PDB entry 8TRH | electron microscopy, 3.70 A resolution | chains N and Q of the 26 polymer chains in the assembly

== Chain N ==
Name: Mediator of RNA polymerase II transcription subunit 14
Organism: Homo sapiens
UniProt: O60244 (MED14_HUMAN); numbering as in UniProt (aligned over 1-1454)
Amino-acid sequence (1454 residues; row label = number of the first residue in the row):
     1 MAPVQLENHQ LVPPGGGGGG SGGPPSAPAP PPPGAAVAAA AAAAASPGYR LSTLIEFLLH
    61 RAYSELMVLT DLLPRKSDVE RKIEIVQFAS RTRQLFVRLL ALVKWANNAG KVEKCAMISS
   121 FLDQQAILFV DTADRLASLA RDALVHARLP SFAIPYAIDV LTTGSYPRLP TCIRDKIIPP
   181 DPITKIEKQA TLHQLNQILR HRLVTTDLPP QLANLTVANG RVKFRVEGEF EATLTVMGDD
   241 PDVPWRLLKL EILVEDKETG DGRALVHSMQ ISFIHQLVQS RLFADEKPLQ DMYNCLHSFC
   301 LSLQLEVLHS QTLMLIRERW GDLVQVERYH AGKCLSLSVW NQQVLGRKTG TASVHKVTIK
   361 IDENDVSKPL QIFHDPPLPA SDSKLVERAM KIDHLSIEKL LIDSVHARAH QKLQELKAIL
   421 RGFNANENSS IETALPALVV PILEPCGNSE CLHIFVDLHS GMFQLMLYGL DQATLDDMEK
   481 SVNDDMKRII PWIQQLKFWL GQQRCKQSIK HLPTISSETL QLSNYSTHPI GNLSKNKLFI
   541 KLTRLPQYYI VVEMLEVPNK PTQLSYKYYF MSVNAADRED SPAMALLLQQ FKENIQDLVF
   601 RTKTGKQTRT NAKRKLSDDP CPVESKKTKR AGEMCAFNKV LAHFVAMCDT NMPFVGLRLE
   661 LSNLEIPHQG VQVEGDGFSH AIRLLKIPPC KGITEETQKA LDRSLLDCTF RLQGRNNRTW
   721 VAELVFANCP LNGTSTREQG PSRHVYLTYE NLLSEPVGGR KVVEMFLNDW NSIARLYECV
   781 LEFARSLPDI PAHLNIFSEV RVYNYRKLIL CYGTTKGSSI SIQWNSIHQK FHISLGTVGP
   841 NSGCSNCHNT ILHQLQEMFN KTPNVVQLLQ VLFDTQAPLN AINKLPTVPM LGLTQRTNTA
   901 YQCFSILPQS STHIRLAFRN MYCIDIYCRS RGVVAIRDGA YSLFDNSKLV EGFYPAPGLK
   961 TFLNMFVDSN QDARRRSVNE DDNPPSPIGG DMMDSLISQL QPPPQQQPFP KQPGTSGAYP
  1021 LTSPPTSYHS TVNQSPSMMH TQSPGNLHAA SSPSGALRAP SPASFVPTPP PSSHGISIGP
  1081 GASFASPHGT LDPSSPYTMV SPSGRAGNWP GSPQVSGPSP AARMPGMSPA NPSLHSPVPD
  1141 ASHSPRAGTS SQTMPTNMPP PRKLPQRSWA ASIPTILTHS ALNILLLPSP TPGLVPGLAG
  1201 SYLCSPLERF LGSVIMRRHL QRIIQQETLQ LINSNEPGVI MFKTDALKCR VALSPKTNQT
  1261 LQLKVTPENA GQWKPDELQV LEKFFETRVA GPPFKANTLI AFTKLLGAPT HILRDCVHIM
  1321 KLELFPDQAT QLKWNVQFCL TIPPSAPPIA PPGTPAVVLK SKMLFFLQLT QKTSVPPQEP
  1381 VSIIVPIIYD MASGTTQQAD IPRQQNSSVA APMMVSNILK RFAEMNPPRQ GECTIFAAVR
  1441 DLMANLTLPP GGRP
Unresolved in the structure: 1-49, 345-353, 575-581, 595-633, 888-902, 968-1167, 1193-1201, 1228-1229, 1266-1274, 1307-1309, 1327-1334, 1368-1454
Curated features (UniProtKB/Swiss-Prot):
  - motif: Leu-69 to Leu-73 (LXXLL motif 1), Leu-1182 to Leu-1186 (LXXLL motif 2)
  - modified residue (Phosphoserine): Ser-617, Ser-986, Ser-1112, Ser-1119, Ser-1128, Ser-1136, Ser-1144
  - natural variant: Phe-1325 (F1325L: In a breast cancer sample)

== Chain Q ==
Name: Mediator of RNA polymerase II transcription subunit 17
Organism: Homo sapiens
UniProt: Q9NVC6 (MED17_HUMAN); residue numbers follow UniProt; this construct covers 1-651
Amino-acid sequence (651 residues; row label = number of the first residue in the row):
     1 MSGVRAVRIS IESACEKQVH EVGLDGTETY LPPLSMSQNL ARLAQRIDFS QGSGSEEEEA
    61 AGTEGDAQEW PGAGSSADQD DEEGVVKFQP SLWPWDSVRN NLRSALTEMC VLYDVLSIVR
   121 DKKFMTLDPV SQDALPPKQN PQTLQLISKK KSLAGAAQIL LKGAERLTKS VTENQENKLQ
   181 RDFNSELLRL RQHWKLRKVG DKILGDLSYR SAGSLFPHHG TFEVIKNTDL DLDKKIPEDY
   241 CPLDVQIPSD LEGSAYIKVS IQKQAPDIGD LGTVNLFKRP LPKSKPGSPH WQTKLEAAQN
   301 VLLCKEIFAQ LSREAVQIKS QVPHIVVKNQ IISQPFPSLQ LSISLCHSSN DKKSQKFATE
   361 KQCPEDHLYV LEHNLHLLIR EFHKQTLSSI MMPHPASAPF GHKRMRLSGP QAFDKNEINS
   421 LQSSEGLLEK IIKQAKHIFL RSRAAATIDS LASRIEDPQI QAHWSNINDV YESSVKVLIT
   481 SQGYEQICKS IQLQLNIGVE QIRVVHRDGR VITLSYQEQE LQDFLLSQMS QHQVHAVQQL
   541 AKVMGWQVLS FSNHVGLGPI ESIGNASAIT VASPSGDYAI SVRNGPESGS KIMVQFPRNQ
   601 CKDLPKSDVL QDNKWSHLRG PFKEVQWNKM EGRNFVYKME LLMSALSPCL L
Unresolved in the structure: 1-5, 48-91, 173-181, 228-241, 277-286, 353-365
Curated features (UniProtKB/Swiss-Prot):
  - natural variant: Leu-371 (L371P: In MCPHSBA)

== How chain N and chain Q interact ==
Contacting residue pairs - 91 pairs, chain N then chain Q:
  Ile-158(N) / Ile-11(Q)
  Ile-158(N) / Ser-13(Q)
  Asp-159(N) / Ser-13(Q)
  Arg-168(N) / Ala-14(Q)  hydrogen bond (side chain-backbone)
  Arg-168(N) / Lys-17(Q)
  Arg-168(N) / Gln-18(Q)
  Leu-169(N) / His-20(Q)
  Pro-170(N) / His-20(Q)
  Pro-170(N) / Glu-21(Q)
  Pro-170(N) / Val-22(Q)
  Thr-171(N) / His-20(Q)  hydrogen bond (backbone-backbone)
  Cys-172(N) / Glu-21(Q)
  Asp-175(N) / His-20(Q)  salt bridge
  Ile-183(N) / Leu-43(Q)  hydrophobic
  Ile-183(N) / Ile-47(Q)  hydrophobic
  Glu-187(N) / Leu-43(Q)
  Lys-188(N) / Ile-47(Q)
  Thr-191(N) / Leu-43(Q)
  Asp-239(N) / Leu-40(Q)
  Glu-255(N) / Lys-352(Q)  salt bridge
  Lys-257(N) / Ser-349(Q)
  Asp-261(N) / Ser-249(Q)
  Asp-261(N) / Asp-250(Q)
  Gly-262(N) / Asp-250(Q)  hydrogen bond (backbone-side chain)
  Arg-263(N) / Ser-249(Q)
  Glu-318(N) / Arg-313(Q)  hydrogen bond (backbone-side chain)
  Arg-319(N) / Phe-308(Q)
  Arg-319(N) / Ser-312(Q)  hydrogen bond
  Arg-319(N) / Val-316(Q)
  Arg-319(N) / Gln-317(Q)  hydrogen bond (backbone-side chain)
  Arg-319(N) / Val-326(Q)
  Arg-319(N) / Val-327(Q)
  Arg-319(N) / Lys-328(Q)
  Trp-320(N) / Gln-317(Q)  hydrogen bond (backbone-side chain)
  Gly-321(N) / Gln-317(Q)
  Ser-396(N) / Lys-328(Q)
  Glu-398(N) / Val-327(Q)
  Glu-398(N) / Lys-328(Q)
  Lys-399(N) / Asp-270(Q)
  Lys-399(N) / Leu-271(Q)
  Ile-402(N) / Val-327(Q)  hydrophobic
  Ala-434(N) / Ala-265(Q)  hydrophobic
  Leu-435(N) / Gln-334(Q)
  Ser-449(N) / Gln-517(Q)
  Phe-455(N) / Val-322(Q)  hydrophobic
  Asp-457(N) / Pro-323(Q)
  His-459(N) / Val-316(Q)
  Gln-464(N) / Lys-319(Q)
  Gln-464(N) / Ser-320(Q)  hydrogen bond (side chain-backbone)
  Gln-464(N) / Pro-323(Q)
  Tyr-468(N) / Glu-500(Q)
  Tyr-468(N) / Ser-515(Q)  hydrogen bond
  Tyr-468(N) / Tyr-516(Q)  hydrophobic
  Gln-507(N) / Thr-513(Q)
  His-511(N) / Arg-510(Q)
  Arg-544(N) / His-554(Q)
  Phe-637(N) / Ser-562(Q)
  Phe-637(N) / Ile-563(Q)
  Phe-637(N) / Gly-564(Q)
  Lys-639(N) / Ile-560(Q)
  Lys-639(N) / Glu-561(Q)
  Lys-639(N) / Ser-562(Q)
  His-643(N) / Gly-558(Q)
  His-643(N) / Ile-560(Q)
  Ala-646(N) / Val-555(Q)
  Ala-646(N) / Asn-565(Q)
  Met-647(N) / Gly-556(Q)
  Asp-649(N) / His-554(Q)
  Thr-650(N) / His-554(Q)  hydrogen bond (side chain-backbone)
  Asn-651(N) / Gly-556(Q)
  Val-673(N) / Leu-557(Q)  hydrophobic
  Gly-675(N) / Phe-622(Q)
  Asp-676(N) / Ser-581(Q)  hydrogen bond
  Asp-676(N) / Met-593(Q)
  Asp-676(N) / Phe-622(Q)
  Gly-677(N) / Leu-557(Q)
  Phe-678(N) / Ala-568(Q)  hydrophobic
  Phe-678(N) / Arg-583(Q)
  Phe-678(N) / Met-593(Q)  hydrophobic
  His-680(N) / Leu-557(Q)
  Leu-706(N) / Trp-615(Q)  hydrophobic
  Asp-707(N) / Leu-618(Q)
  Arg-711(N) / Leu-549(Q)
  Leu-712(N) / Ser-550(Q)
  Leu-712(N) / Phe-551(Q)
  Gln-713(N) / Val-548(Q)
  Gly-714(N) / Phe-551(Q)
  Glu-723(N) / Arg-619(Q)  salt bridge
  Arg-737(N) / Pro-574(Q)
  His-744(N) / Gly-576(Q)  hydrogen bond (side chain-backbone)
  Tyr-746(N) / Gln-547(Q)
Interface residues without a listed pair, chain N (81 interface residues in all): Thr-162, Asp-181, Gln-194, Met-237, Arg-388, His-394, His-406, His-453, Leu-458, Glu-479, Lys-510, Leu-512, Ala-642, Glu-674, Ser-679, Arg-703, Asn-717, Ala-727, Asn-728, Pro-741
Interface residues without a listed pair, chain Q (82 interface residues in all): Val-19, Ala-41, Gln-45, Arg-46, Pro-266, Ile-268, Gln-321, His-324, Ile-325, Ile-332, Pro-337, Val-511, Pro-559, Ala-572, Ser-573, Val-582, Lys-591, Lys-614, His-617

== Summary ==
Chain N and chain Q form an interface of 81 and 82 residues respectively; the contacts include 12 hydrogen
bonds and 3 salt bridges. Polar contacts include Asp-175(N)/His-20(Q), Glu-255(N)/Lys-352(Q) and
Glu-723(N)/Arg-619(Q).
Chain N is Mediator of RNA polymerase II transcription subunit 14 and chain Q is Mediator of RNA polymerase II
transcription subunit 17, both from Homo sapiens; the structure, The IDRc bound human core Mediator complex,
was determined by electron microscopy, deposited together with 8TQ2, 8TQC and 8TQW.
